Entry 1ZDU (X-ray diffraction, 2.50 A resolution); this record covers chains A and P of the 3 polymer chains in the assembly.

# Chain A
Molecule: Orphan nuclear receptor NR5A2
Source organism: Homo sapiens
UniProtKB: O00482 (NR5A2_HUMAN); residues 251-495 here correspond to UniProt positions 297-541 (UniProt number = residue number + 46)
Sequence (245 residues; numbered 251 to 495; the number before each row is that of its first residue):
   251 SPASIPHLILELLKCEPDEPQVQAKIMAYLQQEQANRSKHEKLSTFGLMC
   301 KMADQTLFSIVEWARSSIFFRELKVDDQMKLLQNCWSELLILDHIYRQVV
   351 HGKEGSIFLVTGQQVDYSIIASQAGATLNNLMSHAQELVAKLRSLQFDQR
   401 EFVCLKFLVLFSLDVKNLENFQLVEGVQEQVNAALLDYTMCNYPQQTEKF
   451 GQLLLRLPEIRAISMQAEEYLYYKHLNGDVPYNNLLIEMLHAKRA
Unresolved in the structure: 251-252, 285-291, 493-495
Ligand contacts: phosphatidylglycerol-phosphoglycerol (P3A): Thr-295, Phe-296, Met-299, Cys-300, Ala-303, Leu-340, Ile-341, His-344, Ile-357, Leu-359, Val-365, Ile-369, Ile-370, Gln-373, Ala-374, Gly-375, Ala-376, Thr-377, Leu-378, Leu-381, Met-382, Ala-385, Ala-467, Tyr-470, Leu-471, Tyr-473, Lys-474
UniProt features mapped onto this chain:
  - region: Tyr-482 to Lys-493 (AF-2)
  - binding site (a phospholipid derivative): Gly-375 to Leu-378, Tyr-470, Lys-474
What the authors report for this chain:
  - binding site for phosphatidylglycerol-phosphoglycerol: Thr-295, Gly-375, Thr-377, Leu-378, Tyr-470, Lys-474
  - mutagenesis - Y470F/K474A: decreased binding to phospholipid
  - mutagenesis - A303F, A303M, L378F, A467F, A467M, Y470F/K474A: decreased signaling

# Chain P
Molecule: Nuclear receptor coactivator 2
UniProtKB: Q15596 (NCOA2_HUMAN); residues 741-751 here = UniProt positions 741-751
Sequence (11 residues; numbered 741 to 751; the number before each row is that of its first residue):
   741 ENALLRYLLDK

# How chain A and chain P interact
Residue-residue contacts (24):
  Phe-308(A) with Leu-748(P), hydrophobic
  Val-311(A) with Leu-749(P), hydrophobic
  Arg-315(A) with Leu-748(P); Leu-749(P), hydrogen bond (side chain-backbone); Asp-750(P), hydrogen bond (side chain-backbone); Lys-751(P)
  Val-325(A) with Asp-750(P)
  Asp-326(A) with Arg-746(P), salt bridge
  Gln-328(A) with Leu-749(P)
  Met-329(A) with Asn-742(P); Leu-745(P), hydrophobic; Arg-746(P), hydrogen bond; Leu-749(P), hydrophobic
  Gln-333(A) with Glu-741(P), hydrogen bond; Asn-742(P)
  Asn-484(A) with Leu-744(P)
  Leu-485(A) with Leu-744(P); Leu-748(P), hydrophobic
  Glu-488(A) with Asn-742(P); Ala-743(P); Leu-744(P), hydrogen bond (side chain-backbone); Leu-745(P), hydrogen bond (side chain-backbone)
  Met-489(A) with Asn-742(P); Leu-745(P), hydrophobic
Interface residues without a listed pair, chain A (15 interface residues in all): Phe-320, Leu-332, Ala-492

# Overview
15 residues of chain A face 10 of chain P across their interface; the contacts include 6 hydrogen bonds and 1
salt bridge. Among the polar pairs are Asp-326(A)/Arg-746(P), Arg-315(A)/Leu-749(P) and Arg-315(A)/Asp-750(P).
The paper reports a binding site for phosphatidylglycerol-phosphoglycerol at Thr-295(A), Gly-375(A) and
Thr-377(A) among others; A303F, A303M and L378F of chain A, among others, reduce signaling; 6 substitutions
were tested in all.
Chain A is Orphan nuclear receptor NR5A2 (Homo sapiens) and chain P is Nuclear receptor coactivator 2; the
structure, The Crystal Structure of Human Liver Receptor Homologue-1, was determined by X-ray diffraction,
deposited together with 1ZDT.
